5G4R - chain A; structure by X-ray diffraction, 1.96 A resolution.

[Chain A]
Protein: Peregrin
Source organism: Homo sapiens
Notes: fragment: bromodomain of brpf1
UniProt: P55201 (BRPF1_HUMAN); numbering as in UniProt (aligned over 622-738)
Sequence (118 residues; row label = number of the first residue in the row):
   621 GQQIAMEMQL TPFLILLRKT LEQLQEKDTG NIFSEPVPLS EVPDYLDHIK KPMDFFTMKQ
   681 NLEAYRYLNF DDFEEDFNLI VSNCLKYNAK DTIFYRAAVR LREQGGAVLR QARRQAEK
Disordered / not traced: 621-629
Sequence notes: expression tag (621)
Small-molecule neighbours: LF1 (N-[1,3-dimethyl-6-[(2R)-2-methylpiperazin-1-yl]-2-oxidanylidene-benzimidazol-5-yl]-2-methoxy-benzamide): N651, I652, F653, S654, E655, P656, V657, P658, E661, V662, Y665, C704, Y707, N708, F714
From the paper describing this entry:
  - binding site for LF1: N651, P658

[In short]
Chain A binds compound LF1. The paper reports a binding site for LF1 at N651 and P658.
Chain A is Peregrin (Homo sapiens); the structure, BROMODOMAIN OF HUMAN BRPF1 WITH N-1,3-dimethyl-6-2R-2-
methylpiperazin-1-yl-2-oxo-2,3-dihydro-1H-1,3-benzodiazol-5-yl-2- methoxybenzamide, was determined by X-ray
diffraction.
